PDB entry 5LNQ | X-ray diffraction, 1.98 A resolution | chains A and B

# Chain A (and B)
Name: 3-ketoacyl-CoA thiolase-like protein
Organism: Leishmania mexicana
Notes: EC 2.3.1.16; chain B of this document is another copy of the same molecule, construct and numbering; everything in this record applies to it too
Reference sequence: E9AW84 (E9AW84_LEIMU); numbering as in UniProt (aligned over 1-441)
Sequence (457 residues; each row starts with the number of its first residue; numbers below 1 keep their minus sign (His-15 is residue -15)):
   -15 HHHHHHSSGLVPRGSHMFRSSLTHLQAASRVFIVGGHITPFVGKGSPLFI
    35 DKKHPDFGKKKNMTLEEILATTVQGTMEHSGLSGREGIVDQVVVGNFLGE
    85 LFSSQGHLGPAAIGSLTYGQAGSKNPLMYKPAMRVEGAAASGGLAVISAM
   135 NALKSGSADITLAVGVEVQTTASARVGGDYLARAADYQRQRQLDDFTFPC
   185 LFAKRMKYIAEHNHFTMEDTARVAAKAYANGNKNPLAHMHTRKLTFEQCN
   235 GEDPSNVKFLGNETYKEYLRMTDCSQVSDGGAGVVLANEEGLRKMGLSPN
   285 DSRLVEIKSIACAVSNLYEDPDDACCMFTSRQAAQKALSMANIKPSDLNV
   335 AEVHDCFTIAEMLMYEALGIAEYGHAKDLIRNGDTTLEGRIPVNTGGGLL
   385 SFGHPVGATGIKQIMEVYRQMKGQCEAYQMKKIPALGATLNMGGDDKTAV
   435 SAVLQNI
Not modelled in the structure: -15 to 11
Sequence notes: expression tag (-15 to 0); conflict Leu6 (Met in E9AW84), Ala12 (Thr in E9AW84), Pro31 (Lys in E9AW84), 25 further conflict positions vs the reference (E9AW84) not listed; engineered mutation Ala123 (Cys in E9AW84)
Small-molecule neighbours: acetoacetyl-coenzyme A (CAA): Lys28, Phe81, Ala122, Ala123, Ala158, Arg159, Leu165, Ala168, Phe180, Phe182, Pro183, Phe186, Val241, Phe243, Met255, Cys258, Ser259, Gln260, Val261, His338, Cys340, Phe341, His388, Val390, Met426, Gly427, Gly428, Asp429
From the paper describing this entry:
  - binding site for acetoacetyl-coenzyme A: Ser259, His338, His388
  - catalytic residues: His338, His388
  - catalytic residues: Cys340 (citing earlier work)
  - contacts within the chain: Gly127-Asn425, His338-Asn425 (hydrogen bond), His388-Thr393 (hydrogen bond)

# How chain A and chain B interact
Contacting residue pairs - 128 pairs, chain A then chain B:
  Glu50(A) with Gln172(B); Tyr302(B)
  Phe81(A) with Glu84(B)
  Leu82(A) with Glu84(B)
  Glu84(A) with Phe81(B); Leu82(B); Glu84(B); Glu120(B); Arg167(B), hydrogen bond (backbone-side chain)
  Leu85(A) with Glu84(B); Leu85(B), hydrophobic
  Ser88(A) with Arg167(B); Tyr171(B)
  Gln89(A) with Arg167(B), hydrogen bond (side chain-backbone); Ala169(B), hydrogen bond (side chain-backbone); Asp170(B); Tyr171(B), hydrogen bond (side chain-backbone); Leu301(B)
  Gly90(A) with Arg167(B), hydrogen bond (backbone-backbone)
  His91(A) with Glu120(B), hydrogen bond (backbone-side chain); Gly121(B); Ala122(B); Arg167(B); Ala168(B), hydrogen bond (side chain-backbone); Gly427(B); Gly428(B); Lys431(B); Thr432(B), hydrogen bond
  Gly93(A) with Val298(B)
  Pro94(A) with Val298(B), hydrophobic; Ser299(B); Asn300(B); Leu301(B), hydrogen bond (backbone-backbone); Lys431(B); Thr432(B)
  Ala95(A) with Leu301(B); Tyr302(B)
  Ile97(A) with Val298(B), hydrophobic; Ser299(B)
  Gly98(A) with Asn300(B); Tyr302(B)
  Tyr102(A) with Tyr302(B), hydrophobic
  Ala105(A) with Glu303(B)
  Gly106(A) with Glu303(B), hydrogen bond (backbone-side chain)
  Met112(A) with Val298(B); Ser299(B); Asn300(B)
  Tyr113(A) with Ala297(B); Val298(B), hydrogen bond (backbone-backbone); Phe312(B); Thr313(B); Gln316(B); Lys320(B), hydrogen bond (backbone-side chain)
  Lys114(A) with Ala297(B); Val298(B), hydrogen bond (backbone-backbone)
  Pro115(A) with Cys296(B)
  Ala116(A) with Val298(B)
  Met117(A) with Leu128(B); Ser132(B)
  Arg118(A) with Glu84(B), salt bridge; Arg118(B); Val119(B); Glu120(B), salt bridge
  Val119(A) with Arg118(B)
  Glu120(A) with Glu84(B); Gly90(B); His91(B), hydrogen bond (side chain-backbone); Arg118(B), salt bridge
  Gly121(A) with His91(B)
  Ala122(A) with His91(B)
  Leu128(A) with Met117(B), hydrophobic
  Ser132(A) with Met117(B), hydrogen bond
  Asn135(A) with Ser139(B); Ser141(B), hydrogen bond
  Lys138(A) with Ser139(B)
  Ser139(A) with Asn135(B), hydrogen bond; Lys138(B); Ser139(B)
  Ser141(A) with Asn135(B), hydrogen bond
  Arg167(A) with Glu84(B), hydrogen bond (side chain-backbone); Ser88(B); Gln89(B), hydrogen bond (backbone-side chain); Gly90(B), hydrogen bond (backbone-backbone); His91(B)
  Ala168(A) with His91(B), hydrogen bond (backbone-side chain)
  Ala169(A) with Gln89(B), hydrogen bond (backbone-side chain)
  Asp170(A) with Gln89(B)
  Tyr171(A) with Ser88(B); Gln89(B), hydrogen bond (backbone-side chain)
  Gln172(A) with Glu50(B)
  Cys296(A) with Tyr113(B); Pro115(B)
  Ala297(A) with Tyr113(B); Lys114(B)
  Val298(A) with Gly93(B); Pro94(B), hydrophobic; Ile97(B), hydrophobic; Met112(B); Tyr113(B), hydrogen bond (backbone-backbone); Lys114(B), hydrogen bond (backbone-backbone); Ala116(B)
  Ser299(A) with Pro94(B); Ile97(B); Met112(B)
  Asn300(A) with Pro94(B); Gly98(B); Met112(B)
  Leu301(A) with Gln89(B); His91(B); Pro94(B), hydrogen bond (backbone-backbone); Ala95(B)
  Tyr302(A) with Glu50(B); Ala95(B); Gly98(B); Tyr102(B), hydrophobic
  Glu303(A) with Gln104(B); Ala105(B); Gly106(B), hydrogen bond (side chain-backbone)
  Phe312(A) with Tyr113(B)
  Thr313(A) with Tyr113(B)
  Gln316(A) with Tyr113(B)
  Lys320(A) with Tyr113(B), hydrogen bond (side chain-backbone)
  Gly427(A) with His91(B)
  Gly428(A) with His91(B)
  Lys431(A) with His91(B); Pro94(B)
  Thr432(A) with His91(B), hydrogen bond; Pro94(B)
Other interface residues (no listed pair), chain A (62 interface residues in all): Thr48, Thr101, Gln104, Asn109, Leu111, Ala136
Other interface residues (no listed pair), chain B (64 interface residues in all): Thr48, Gln75, Thr101, Asn109, Leu111, Ile131, Ala136

# Overview
62 residues of chain A and 64 residues of chain B are in contact; the contacts include 30 hydrogen bonds and 3
salt bridges. Polar contacts include Arg118(A)-Glu84(B), Arg118(A)-Glu120(B) and Glu84(A)-Arg167(B). Chain A
binds acetoacetyl-coenzyme A. From the paper: catalytic residues His338(A), His388(A) and Cys340(A); a binding
site for acetoacetyl-coenzyme A at Ser259(A), His338(A) and His388(A).
Chain A and chain B are both 3-ketoacyl-CoA thiolase-like protein (Leishmania mexicana); the structure,
Crystal structure of SCP2 thiolase from Leishmania mexicana. Complex of the C123A mutant with acetoacetyl-CoA,
was determined by X-ray diffraction together with 5LOT from the same study.
